4W5T - chains A and B of the 3 polymer chains in the assembly; structure by X-ray diffraction, 2.50 A resolution.

# Chain A
Molecule: Protein argonaute-2
Organism: Homo sapiens
Notes: EC 3.1.26.-
UniProt: Q9UKV8 (AGO2_HUMAN); numbering as in UniProt (aligned over 1-859)
Sequence (859 residues; each row starts with the number of its first residue):
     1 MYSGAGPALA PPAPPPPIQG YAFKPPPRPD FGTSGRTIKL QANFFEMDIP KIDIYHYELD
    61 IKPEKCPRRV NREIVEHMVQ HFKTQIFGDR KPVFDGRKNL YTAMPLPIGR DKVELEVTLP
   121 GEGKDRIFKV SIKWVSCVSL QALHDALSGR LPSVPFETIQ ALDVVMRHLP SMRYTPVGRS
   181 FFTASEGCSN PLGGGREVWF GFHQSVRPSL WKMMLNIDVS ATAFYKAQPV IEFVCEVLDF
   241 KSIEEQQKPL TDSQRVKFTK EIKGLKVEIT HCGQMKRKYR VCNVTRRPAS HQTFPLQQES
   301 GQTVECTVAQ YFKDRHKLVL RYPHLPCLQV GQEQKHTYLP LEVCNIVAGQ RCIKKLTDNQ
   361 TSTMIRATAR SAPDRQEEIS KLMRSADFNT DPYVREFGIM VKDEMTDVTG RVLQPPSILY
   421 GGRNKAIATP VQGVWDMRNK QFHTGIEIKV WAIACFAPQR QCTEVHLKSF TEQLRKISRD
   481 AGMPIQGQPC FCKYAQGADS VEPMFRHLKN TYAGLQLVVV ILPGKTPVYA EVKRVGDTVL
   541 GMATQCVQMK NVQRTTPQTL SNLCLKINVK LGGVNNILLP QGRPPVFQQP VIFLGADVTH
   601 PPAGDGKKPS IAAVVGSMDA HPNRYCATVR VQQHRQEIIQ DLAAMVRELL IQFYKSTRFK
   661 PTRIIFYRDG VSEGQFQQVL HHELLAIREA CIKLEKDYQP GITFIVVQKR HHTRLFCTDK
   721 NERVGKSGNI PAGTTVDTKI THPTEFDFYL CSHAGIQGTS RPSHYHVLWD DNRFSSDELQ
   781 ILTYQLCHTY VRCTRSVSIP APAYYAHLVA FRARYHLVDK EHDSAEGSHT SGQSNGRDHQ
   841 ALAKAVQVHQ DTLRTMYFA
Unresolved in the structure: 1-21, 121-126, 272-275, 297-303, 822-835
Differences from the reference sequence: engineered mutation Asp-387 (Ser in Q9UKV8)
Swiss-Prot annotation at these positions:
  - region: Tyr-311 to His-316 (Interaction with guide RNA), Phe-587 to Pro-590 (Interaction with GW182 family members), Leu-650 to Lys-660 (Interaction with GW182 family members), Lys-709, Arg-710 (Interaction with guide RNA), His-753 to Arg-761 (Interaction with guide RNA), Tyr-790 to Arg-812 (Interaction with guide RNA)
  - binding site (a divalent metal cation): Asp-597, Asp-669, His-807
  - modified residue: Tyr-2 (3'-nitrotyrosine), Pro-700 (4-hydroxyproline), Ser-824 (Phosphoserine), Ser-828 (Phosphoserine), Ser-831 (Phosphoserine), Ser-834 (Phosphoserine)
  - natural variant: Leu-192 (L192P: In LESKRES), Gly-201 (G201C: In LESKRES; G201V: In LESKRES), His-203 (H203Q: In LESKRES), Thr-357 (T357M: In LESKRES), Met-364 (M364T: In LESKRES), Ala-367 (A367P: In LESKRES), Gly-573 (G573S: In LESKRES), Gly-733 (G733R: In LESKRES), Cys-751 (C751Y: In LESKRES), Ser-760 (S760R: In LESKRES)
  - mutagenesis: Leu-140 (L140W: No effect), Phe-470 (F470V: No effect on miRNA-binding or target mRNA cleavage. Abrogates binding to the 7-methylguanosine cap of mRNA and prevents inhibition of translation. Abolishes interaction with TNRC6C ...), Phe-505 (F505V: No effect on miRNA-binding or target mRNA cleavage. Abrogates binding to the 7-methylguanosine cap of mRNA and prevents inhibition of translation and abolishes interaction with TNRC6C ...), Lys-533 (K533A: Impairs RNA cleavage), Gln-545 (Q545A: Impairs RNA cleavage), Lys-570 (K570A: Impairs RNA cleavage), Asp-597 (D597A: Abrogates RNA cleavage but does not affect binding to siRNA or translational repression), Gln-633 (Q633A: No effect; Q633R: Abrogates RNA cleavage. Binds siRNA), His-634 (H634P/A: Abrogates RNA cleavage. Binds siRNA), Asp-669 (D669A: Abrogates RNA cleavage but does not affect binding to siRNA), Glu-673 (E673A: Impairs RNA cleavage; E673G: No effect on RNA cleavage), Phe-676 (F676A/I/M/R/Y: Impairs RNA cleavage; F676V: Abrogates RNA cleavage), 6 further mutagenesis entries in UniProt
Metal / ion sites: Mg2+: Asp-597, Val-598
Residues lining bound ligands:
  - phenol (IPH), molecule 1: Gly-536, Asp-537, Gly-541, Met-542, Ala-543, Lys-570, Asp-851, Thr-852, Thr-855, Tyr-857
  - phenol (IPH), molecule 2: Phe-587, Gln-588, Gln-589, Pro-590, Val-591, Asp-619, Ala-620, Phe-653, Phe-659
  - phenol (IPH), molecule 3: Leu-650, Tyr-654, Lys-660, Pro-661, Leu-694, Glu-695, Tyr-698
  - phenol (IPH), molecule 4: Arg-688, Cys-691, Ile-692, Tyr-698, Gln-699, Pro-700, Ile-702, Asp-771
From the paper describing this entry:
  - mutagenesis - F811A: unchanged binding to full-length target RNAs
  - catalytic residues: Asp-669 (proposed by the authors, not directly observed)

# Chain B
Molecule: 21-nt RNA strand
Sequence (21 nucleotides; each row starts with the number of its first residue):
     1 UUCACAUUGC CCAAGUCUCU U
Unresolved in the structure: 15-19

# Interface between chain A and chain B
Pairs across the interface - 77 pairs, chain A then chain B:
  Arg-68(A) / A14(B)  salt bridge to the phosphate
  Pro-176(A) / A14(B)  sugar contact
  Gly-178(A) / A13(B)  base contact
  Gly-178(A) / A14(B)  hydrogen bond to the sugar
  Arg-179(A) / A13(B)  sugar contact
  Arg-277(A) / U20(B)  salt bridge to the phosphate
  Tyr-279(A) / U20(B)  phosphate contact
  Phe-294(A) / U21(B)  base contact
  Leu-296(A) / U21(B)  base contact
  Tyr-311(A) / U21(B)  hydrogen bond to the phosphate
  Phe-312(A) / U21(B)  phosphate contact
  His-316(A) / U21(B)  salt bridge to the phosphate
  His-336(A) / U21(B)  hydrogen bond to the base
  Thr-337(A) / U21(B)  sugar contact
  Tyr-338(A) / U21(B)  hydrogen bond to the sugar
  Ile-365(A) / U7(B)  base contact
  Leu-522(A) / U1(B)  base contact
  Gly-524(A) / U1(B)  hydrogen bond to the base
  Lys-525(A) / U1(B)  base contact
  Thr-526(A) / U1(B)  hydrogen bond to the base
  Tyr-529(A) / U1(B)  stacking on the base
  Lys-533(A) / U1(B)  salt bridge to the phosphate
  Gln-545(A) / U1(B)  hydrogen bond to the phosphate
  Cys-546(A) / U1(B)  hydrogen bond to the phosphate
  Val-547(A) / U1(B)  phosphate contact
  Val-547(A) / U2(B)  phosphate contact
  Gln-548(A) / U1(B)  hydrogen bond to the sugar
  Gln-548(A) / U2(B)  hydrogen bond to the phosphate
  Asn-551(A) / U2(B)  hydrogen bond to the phosphate
  Thr-559(A) / U2(B)  base contact
  Asn-562(A) / U2(B)  hydrogen bond to the base
  Leu-563(A) / U2(B)  hydrogen bond to the sugar
  Lys-566(A) / U1(B)  salt bridge to the phosphate
  Lys-566(A) / U2(B)  phosphate contact
  Lys-566(A) / C3(B)  salt bridge to the phosphate
  Lys-570(A) / U1(B)  salt bridge to the phosphate
  His-600(A) / C10(B)  sugar contact
  His-600(A) / C11(B)  hydrogen bond to the sugar
  Pro-601(A) / C10(B)  hydrogen bond to the sugar
  Pro-602(A) / G9(B)  sugar contact
  Ala-603(A) / G9(B)  hydrogen bond to the sugar
  Ala-603(A) / C10(B)  sugar contact
  Arg-635(A) / C10(B)  hydrogen bond to the sugar
  Arg-635(A) / C11(B)  salt bridge to the phosphate
  Glu-637(A) / C11(B)  sugar contact
  Gly-670(A) / C11(B)  base contact
  Ser-672(A) / C11(B)  base contact
  Ser-672(A) / C12(B)  hydrogen bond to the sugar
  Gln-675(A) / C11(B)  hydrogen bond to the sugar
  Gln-675(A) / C12(B)  sugar contact
  Lys-709(A) / A6(B)  salt bridge to the phosphate
  Arg-710(A) / U8(B)  hydrogen bond to the base
  Arg-714(A) / U7(B)  salt bridge to the phosphate
  His-753(A) / C5(B)  hydrogen bond to the phosphate
  His-753(A) / A6(B)  salt bridge to the phosphate
  Ala-754(A) / C5(B)  sugar contact
  Ile-756(A) / C5(B)  hydrogen bond to the sugar
  Gln-757(A) / C5(B)  sugar contact
  Gln-757(A) / A6(B)  hydrogen bond to the sugar
  Thr-759(A) / A6(B)  sugar contact
  Thr-759(A) / U7(B)  phosphate contact
  Ser-760(A) / A6(B)  phosphate contact
  Arg-761(A) / A6(B)  hydrogen bond to the phosphate
  Arg-761(A) / U7(B)  salt bridge to the phosphate
  Arg-761(A) / U8(B)  salt bridge to the phosphate
  Tyr-790(A) / A4(B)  hydrogen bond to the phosphate
  Arg-792(A) / C3(B)  salt bridge to the phosphate
  Arg-792(A) / A4(B)  salt bridge to the phosphate
  Cys-793(A) / C3(B)  sugar contact
  Cys-793(A) / A4(B)  sugar contact
  Arg-795(A) / A4(B)  hydrogen bond to the sugar
  Val-797(A) / A4(B)  phosphate contact
  Val-797(A) / C5(B)  phosphate contact
  Ser-798(A) / C5(B)  hydrogen bond to the phosphate
  Tyr-804(A) / A4(B)  phosphate contact
  Tyr-804(A) / C5(B)  hydrogen bond to the phosphate
  Arg-812(A) / U1(B)  salt bridge to the phosphate
Also at the interface, not in a pair above, chain A (74 interface residues in all): Val-177, Ser-220, Ala-221, His-271, Val-308, Leu-339, Arg-351, Thr-368, Arg-375, Thr-544, Gln-558, Val-671, Gly-674, Gly-755, Gly-758, Ala-859

# Summary
74 residues of chain A face 16 of chain B across their interface, with 28 hydrogen bonds, 16 salt bridges and
1 aromatic stacking contact. Polar pairs include His-336(A)/U21(B), Gly-524(A)/U1(B) and Thr-526(A)/U1(B).
Chain A binds 4 copies of phenol. From the paper: the catalytic residue Asp-669(A); F811A of chain A leaves
binding to full-length target RNAs unchanged.
Chain A is Protein argonaute-2 (Homo sapiens) and chain B is a 21-nt RNA strand; the structure, The Crystal
Structure of Human Argonaute2 Bound to a Guide and Target RNA Containing Seed Pairing ..., was determined by
X-ray diffraction, deposited together with 4W5N, 4W5O, 4W5Q and 4W5R.
